Entry 7MSZ (electron microscopy, 3.10 A resolution); this record covers chains A and J of the 55 polymer chains in the assembly.

== Chain A ==
Molecule: 23S rRNA
Organism: Mycobacterium tuberculosis (strain ATCC 25618 / H37Rv)
Sequence (3138 nucleotides; numbered 1 to 3138; the number before each row is that of its first residue):
     1 UUGUAAGUGU CUAAGGGCGC AUGGUGGAUG CCUUGGCAUC GAGAGCCGAU GAAGGACGUG
    61 GGAGGCUGCG AUAUGCCUCG GGGAGCUGUC AACCGAGCGU GGAUCCGAGG AUUUCCGAAU
   121 GGGGAAACCC AGCACGAGUG AUGUCGUGCU ACCCGCAUCU GAAUAUAUAG GGUGCGGGAG
   181 GGAACGCGGG GAAGUGAAAC AUCUCAGUAC CCGUAGGAGG AGAAAACAAU UGUGAUUCCG
   241 CAAGUAGUGG CGAGCGAACG CGGAACAGGC UAAACCGCAC GCAUGGGUAA CCGGGUAGGG
   301 GUUGUGUGUG CGGGGUUGUG GGAGGAUAUG UCUCAGCGCU ACCCGGCUGA GAGGCAGUCA
   361 GAAAGUGUCG UGGUUAGCGG AAGUGGCCUG GGAUGGUCUG CCGUAGACGG UGAGAGCCCG
   421 GUACGCGAAA ACCCGGCACC UGCCUAGUAU CAAUUCCCGA GUAGCAGCGG GCCCGUGGAA
   481 UCCGCUGUGA AUCCGCCGGG ACCACCCGGU AAGCCUAAAU ACUCCUCGAU GACCGAUAGC
   541 GGAUUAGUAC CGUGAGGGAA UGGUGAAAAG UACCCCGGGA GGGGAGUGAA AGAGUACCUG
   601 AAACCGUGUG CCUACAAUCC GUCAGAGCCU CCUUUUCCUC UCCGGAGGAG GGUGGUGAUG
   661 GCGUGCCUUU UGAAGAAUGA GCCUGCGAGU CAGGGACAUG UCGCAAGGUU AACCCGUGUG
   721 GGGUAGCCGC AGCGAAAGCG AGUCUGAAUA GGGCGACCCA CACGCGCAUA CGCGCGUGUG
   781 AAUAGUGGCG UGUUCUGGAC CCGAAGCGGA GUGAUCUACC CAUGGCCAGG GUGAAGCGCG
   841 GGUAAGACCG CGUGGAGGCC CGAACCCACU UAGGUUGAAG ACUGAGGGGA UGAGCUGUGG
   901 GUAGGGGUGA AAGGCCAAUC AAACUCCGUG AUAGCUGGUU CUCCCCGAAA UGCAUUUAGG
   961 UGCAGCGUUG CGUGGUUCAC CGCGGAGGUA GAGCUACUGG AUGGCCGAUG GGCCCUACUA
  1021 GGUUACUGAC GUCAGCCAAA CUCCGAAUGC CGUGGUGUAA AGCGUGGCAG UGAGACGGCG
  1081 GGGGAUAAGC UCCGUACGUC GAAAGGGAAA CAGCCCAGAU CGCCGGCUAA GGCCCCCAAG
  1141 CGUGUGCUAA GUGGGAAAGG AUGUGCAGUC GCAAAGACAA CCAGGAGGUU GGCUUAGAAG
  1201 CAGCCACCCU UGAAAGAGUG CGUAAUAGCU CACUGGUCAA GUGAUUGUGC GCCGAUAAUG
  1261 UAGCGGGGCU CAAGCACACC GCCGAAGCCG CGGCACAUCC ACCUUGUGGU GGGUGUGGGU
  1321 AGGGGAGCGU CCCUCAUUCA GCGAAGCCAC CGGGUGACCG GUGGUGGAGG GUGGGGGAGU
  1381 GAGAAUGCAG GCAUGAGUAG CGACAAGGCA AGUGAGAACC UUGCCCGCCG AAAGACCAAG
  1441 GGUUCCUGGG CCAGGCCAGU CCGCCCAGGG UGAGUCGGGA CCUAAGGCGA GGCCGACAGG
  1501 CGUAGUCGAU GGACAACGGG UUGAUAUUCC CGUACCCGUG UGUGGGCGCC CGUGACGAAU
  1561 CAGCGGUACU AACCACCCAA AACCGGAUCG AUCACUCCCC UUCGGGGGUG UGGAGUUCUG
  1621 GGGCUGCGUG GGAACUUCGC UGGUAGUAGU CAAGCGAAGG GGUGACGCAG GAAGGUAGCC
  1681 GUACCAGUCA GUGGUAACAC UGGGGCAAGC CGGUAGGGAG AGCGAUAGGC AAAUCCGUCG
  1741 CUCACUAAUC CUGAGAGGUG ACGCAUAGCC GGUUGAGGCG AAUUCGGUGA UCCUCUGCUG
  1801 CCAAGAAAAG CCUCUAGCGA GCACACACAC GGCCCGUACC CCAAACCGAC ACAGGUGGUC
  1861 AGGUAGAGCA UACCAAGGCG UACGAGAUAA CUAUGGUUAA GGAACUCGGC AAAAUGCCCC
  1921 CGUAACUUCG GGAGAAGGGG GACCGGAAUA UCGUGAACAC CCUUGCGGUG GGAGCGGGAU
  1981 CCGGUCGCAG AAACCAGUGA GGAGCGACUG UUUACUAAAA ACACAGGUCC GUGCGAAGUC
  2041 GCAAGACGAU GUAUACGGAC UGACGCCUGC CCGGUGCUGG AAGGUUAAGA GGACCCGUUA
  2101 ACCCGCAAGG GUGAAGCGGA GAAUUUAAGC CCCAGUAAAC GGCGGUGGUA ACUAUAACCA
  2161 UCCUAAGGUA GCGAAAUUCC UUGUCGGGUA AGUUCCGACC UGCACGAAUG GCGUAACGAC
  2221 UUCUCAACUG UCUCAACCAU AGACUCGGCG AAAUUGCACU ACGAGUAAAG AUGCUCGUUA
  2281 CGCGCGGCAG GACGAAAAGA CCCCGGGACC UUCACUACAA CUUGGUAUUG AUGUUCGGUA
  2341 CGGUUUGUGU AGGAUAGGUG GGAGACUGUG AAACCUCGAC GCCAGUUGGG GCGGAGUCGU
  2401 UGUUGAAAUA CCACUCUGAU CGUAUUGGGC AUCUAACCUC GAACCCUGAA UCGGGUUUAG
  2461 GGACAGUGCC UGGCGGGUAG UUUAACUGGG GCGGUUGCCU CCUAAAAUGU AACGGAGGCG
  2521 CCCAAAGGUU CCCUCAACCU GGACGGCAAU CAGGUGGCGA GUGUAAAUGC ACAAGGGAGC
  2581 UUGACUGCGA GACUUACAAG UCAAGCAGGG ACGAAAGUCG GGAUUAGUGA UCCGGCACCC
  2641 CCGAGUGGAA GGGGUGUCGC UCAACGGAUA AAAGGUACCC CGGGGAUAAC AGGCUGAUCU
  2701 UCCCCAAGAG UCCAUAUCGA CGGGAUGGUU UGGCACCUCG AUGUCGGCUC GUCGCAUCCU
  2761 GGGGCUGGAG CAGGUCCCAA GGGUUGGGCU GUUCGCCCAU UAAAGCGGCA CGCGAGCUGG
  2821 GUUUAGAACG UCGUGAGACA GUUCGGUCUC UAUCCGCCGC GCGCGUCAGA AACUUGAGGA
  2881 AACCUGUCCC UAGUACGAGA GGACCGGGAC GGACGAACCU CUGGUGCACC AGUUGUCCCG
  2941 CCAGGGGCAC CGCUGGAUAG CCACGUUCGG UCAGGAUAAC CGCUGAAAGC AUCUAAGCGG
  3001 GAAACCUUCU CCAAGAUCAG GUUUCUCACC CACUUGGUGG GAUAAGGCCC CCCGCAGAAC
  3061 ACGGGUUCAA UAGGUCAGAC CUGGAAGCUC AGUAAUGGGU GUAGGGAACU GGUGCUAACC
  3121 GGCCGAAAAC UUACAACA
Unresolved in the structure: 1-4, 1013-1022, 3133-3138
Modified positions: 5MU (5-methyluridine 5'-monophosphate) at position 2177; OMG (o2'-methylguanosine-5'-monophosphate) at position 2791
Metal / ion sites: Mg2+ site 1: C31, G1370; Mg2+ site 2: C46, G217; Mg2+ site 3: G60, G65, U89; Mg2+ site 4 near U72 (its only coordinating residue here); Mg2+ site 5 near U120 (its only coordinating residue here); Mg2+ site 6: A162, U166; Mg2+ site 7 near A179 (its only coordinating residue here); Mg2+ site 8: G194, U2481; Mg2+ site 9: U195, U204; Mg2+ site 10: A199, C200; Mg2+ site 11 near G220 (its only coordinating residue here); Mg2+ site 12 near A224 (its only coordinating residue here); 155 more Mg2+ sites not listed
Residues lining bound ligands: N-formylmethionine (FME): G2299, A2300, C2301, A2689, U2823

== Chain J ==
Molecule: 50S ribosomal protein L13
Organism: Mycobacterium tuberculosis (strain ATCC 25618 / H37Rv)
Reference sequence: A0A0T9D5H2 (A0A0T9D5H2_MYCTX); residues -47 to 147 here correspond to UniProt positions 1-195 (UniProt number = residue number + 48)
Amino-acid sequence (195 residues; numbered -47 to 147; the number before each row is that of its first residue; numbers below 1 keep their minus sign (Met-47 is residue -47)):
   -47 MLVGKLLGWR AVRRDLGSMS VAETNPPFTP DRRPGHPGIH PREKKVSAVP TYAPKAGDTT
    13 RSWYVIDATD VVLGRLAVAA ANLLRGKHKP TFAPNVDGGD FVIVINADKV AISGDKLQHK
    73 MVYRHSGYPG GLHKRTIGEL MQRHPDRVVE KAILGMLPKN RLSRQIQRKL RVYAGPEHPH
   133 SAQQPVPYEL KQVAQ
Unresolved in the structure: -47 to 1

== Interface between chain A and chain J ==
Residue-residue contacts - 91 pairs, chain A then chain J:
  A6(A) - His132(J)  hydrogen bond to the sugar
  A6(A) - Ala134(J)  base contact
  A6(A) - Gln135(J)  base contact
  G7(A) - Trp15(J)  sugar contact
  G7(A) - Arg123(J)  salt bridge to the phosphate
  G7(A) - His132(J)  phosphate contact
  G7(A) - Gln135(J)  hydrogen bond to the sugar
  U8(A) - Phe53(J)  phosphate contact
  A616(A) - Arg113(J)  hydrogen bond to the phosphate
  A616(A) - Arg116(J)  salt bridge to the phosphate
  A617(A) - Arg113(J)  salt bridge to the phosphate
  A624(A) - Asn47(J)  base contact
  G625(A) - Ala5(J)  phosphate contact
  G625(A) - Asn47(J)  sugar contact
  A626(A) - Pro6(J)  sugar contact
  A626(A) - Lys7(J)  phosphate contact
  A626(A) - Ala8(J)  hydrogen bond to the sugar
  G627(A) - Lys7(J)  salt bridge to the phosphate
  U659(A) - Asn47(J)  hydrogen bond to the sugar
  U659(A) - Arg113(J)  salt bridge to the phosphate
  U659(A) - Leu114(J)  sugar contact
  G660(A) - Pro46(J)  hydrogen bond to the sugar
  G660(A) - Asn47(J)  sugar contact
  G660(A) - Asn112(J)  hydrogen bond to the phosphate
  G660(A) - Arg113(J)  hydrogen bond to the phosphate
  G660(A) - Leu114(J)  hydrogen bond to the phosphate
  G661(A) - Asn112(J)  phosphate contact
  C1124(A) - Pro2(J)  base contact
  C1124(A) - Thr3(J)  hydrogen bond to the base
  C1134(A) - Val30(J)  sugar contact
  C1135(A) - Val30(J)  sugar contact
  C1135(A) - Asn34(J)  sugar contact
  C1135(A) - Met108(J)  hydrogen bond to the sugar
  C1136(A) - Arg37(J)  salt bridge to the phosphate
  C1136(A) - Lys39(J)  salt bridge to the phosphate
  C1136(A) - Pro110(J)  phosphate contact
  C1136(A) - Lys111(J)  sugar contact
  G1140(A) - Gln147(J)  base contact
  C1141(A) - Arg27(J)  hydrogen bond to the base
  C1141(A) - Lys143(J)  hydrogen bond to the base
  C1141(A) - Gln144(J)  sugar contact
  G1142(A) - Gln144(J)  hydrogen bond to the phosphate
  G1142(A) - Gln147(J)  sugar contact
  G1151(A) - Lys68(J)  hydrogen bond to the base
  G1260(A) - His77(J)  stacking on the base
  G1260(A) - Gly82(J)  hydrogen bond to the phosphate
  G1260(A) - Leu84(J)  sugar contact
  U1261(A) - Tyr75(J)  sugar contact
  U1261(A) - Leu84(J)  sugar contact
  G1266(A) - Gly107(J)  base contact
  G1267(A) - Ala104(J)  hydrogen bond to the sugar
  G1267(A) - Gly107(J)  sugar contact
  G1267(A) - Met108(J)  base contact
  G1268(A) - Gly26(J)  sugar contact
  G1268(A) - Lys72(J)  salt bridge to the phosphate
  G1268(A) - Lys103(J)  salt bridge to the phosphate
  G1268(A) - Ala104(J)  phosphate contact
  G1268(A) - Met108(J)  sugar contact
  C1269(A) - Leu25(J)  phosphate contact
  C1269(A) - Gly26(J)  phosphate contact
  C1269(A) - Lys68(J)  salt bridge to the phosphate
  U1270(A) - Ser65(J)  phosphate contact
  U1270(A) - Asp67(J)  base contact
  U1270(A) - Lys68(J)  salt bridge to the phosphate
  C1271(A) - Val24(J)  base contact
  C1271(A) - Arg27(J)  hydrogen bond to the sugar
  C1271(A) - Ala63(J)  base contact
  A1273(A) - Gly26(J)  base contact
  G2277(A) - Lys111(J)  salt bridge to the phosphate
  U2752(A) - Pro81(J)  phosphate contact
  C2753(A) - Pro81(J)  phosphate contact
  C2753(A) - Gly82(J)  phosphate contact
  A2877(A) - His96(J)  phosphate contact
  A2877(A) - Arg99(J)  hydrogen bond to the sugar
  G2878(A) - Arg76(J)  phosphate contact
  G2878(A) - His96(J)  salt bridge to the phosphate
  G2878(A) - Arg99(J)  salt bridge to the phosphate
  G2879(A) - Arg76(J)  salt bridge to the phosphate
  G2879(A) - Ser78(J)  phosphate contact
  G2879(A) - Tyr80(J)  sugar contact
  G2879(A) - His85(J)  phosphate contact
  A2880(A) - Ser78(J)  hydrogen bond to the phosphate
  A2880(A) - Tyr80(J)  sugar contact
  A2880(A) - His85(J)  salt bridge to the phosphate
  C3006(A) - Arg87(J)  hydrogen bond to the phosphate
  U3007(A) - Arg87(J)  salt bridge to the phosphate
  U3017(A) - Arg120(J)  hydrogen bond to the sugar
  C3018(A) - Glu102(J)  hydrogen bond to the base
  C3018(A) - Arg120(J)  salt bridge to the phosphate
  U3132(A) - Ala134(J)  hydrogen bond to the sugar
  U3132(A) - Gln136(J)  hydrogen bond to the sugar
Also at the interface, not in a pair above, chain A (48 interface residues in all): C615, A658, C1137, A1138, A1262, U2279, A2280
Also at the interface, not in a pair above, chain J (62 interface residues in all): Asp22, Gly83, Leu109, Gln117, Pro131, Leu142, Val145

== Summary ==
Chain A and chain J form an interface of 48 and 62 residues respectively, with 25 hydrogen bonds, 18 salt
bridges and 1 aromatic stacking contact. Polar contacts include C1124(A)-Thr3(J), C1141(A)-Arg27(J) and
C1141(A)-Lys143(J). Ligands of chain A: N-formylmethionine.
Chain A is 23S rRNA and chain J is 50S ribosomal protein L13, both from Mycobacterium tuberculosis (strain
ATCC 25618 / H37Rv); the structure, Mtb 70SIC in complex with MtbEttA at Trans_R1 state, was determined by
electron microscopy, deposited together with 7MSC, 7MSH, 7MSM, 7MT2, 7MT3 and 7MT7.
